PDB entry 1K2N | solution NMR | chains A and P

[Chain A]
Protein: Protein Kinase SPK1
Organism: Saccharomyces cerevisiae
Notes: EC 2.7.1.-; fragment: C-terminal FHA domain (FHA2)
UniProtKB: P22216 (RAD53_YEAST); numbering as in UniProt (aligned over 573-730)
Amino-acid sequence (158 residues; numbered 573 to 730; the number before each row is that of its first residue):
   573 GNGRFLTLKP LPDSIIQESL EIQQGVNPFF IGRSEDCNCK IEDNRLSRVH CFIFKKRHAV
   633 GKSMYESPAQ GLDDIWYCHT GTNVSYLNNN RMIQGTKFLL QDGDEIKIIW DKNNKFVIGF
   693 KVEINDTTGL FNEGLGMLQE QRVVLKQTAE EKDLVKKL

[Chain P]
Protein: DNA repair protein Rad9
UniProtKB: P14737 (RAD9_YEAST); residues 599-607 here = UniProt positions 599-607
Amino-acid sequence (9 residues; numbered 599 to 607; the number before each row is that of its first residue):
   599 EVELTQELP
Differences from the reference sequence: modified residue (603)
Modified positions: T603 (phosphothreonine; TPO)
What the authors report for this chain:
  - post-translational modification sites: T603 (proposed by the authors, not directly observed)

[How chain A and chain P interact]
Residue-residue contacts (20; chain A residue first):
  R605(A) with L602(P)
  N616(A) with L602(P); T603(P); Q604(P)
  R617(A) with T603(P); Q604(P); L606(P)
  L618(A) with T603(P)
  S619(A) with T603(P)
  R620(A) with E601(P); L602(P); T603(P)
  T654(A) with T603(P); E605(P)
  N655(A) with Q604(P); E605(P); L606(P)
  I681(A) with L606(P)
  W682(A) with L606(P)
  D683(A) with L606(P)
Other interface residues (no listed pair), chain P (7 interface residues in all): V600
The authors on this interface:
  - specific contacts: R605(A)-T603(P), R620(A)-T603(P)

[Overview]
Chain A and chain P form an interface of 11 and 7 residues respectively. The paper describes contacts between
R605(A) and T603(P) and R620(A) and T603(P). From the paper: a modification site at T603(P).
Here chain A is Protein Kinase SPK1 (Saccharomyces cerevisiae) and chain P is DNA repair protein Rad9. Entry
1K2N (Solution Structure of the FHA2 domain of Rad53 Complexed with a Phosphothreonyl Peptide Derived from
Rad9) was determined by solution NMR (same publication as 1J4K, 1J4L and 1K2M).
